3RZJ - chains A and C of the 3 polymer chains in the assembly; structure by X-ray diffraction, 2.50 A resolution.

== Chain A ==
Name: Alpha-ketoglutarate-dependent dioxygenase alkB homolog 2
Organism: Homo sapiens
Notes: EC 1.14.11.-
UniProtKB: Q6NS38 (ALKB2_HUMAN); residues 56-261 here = UniProt positions 56-261
Sequence (209 residues; numbered 53 to 261; the number before each row is that of its first residue):
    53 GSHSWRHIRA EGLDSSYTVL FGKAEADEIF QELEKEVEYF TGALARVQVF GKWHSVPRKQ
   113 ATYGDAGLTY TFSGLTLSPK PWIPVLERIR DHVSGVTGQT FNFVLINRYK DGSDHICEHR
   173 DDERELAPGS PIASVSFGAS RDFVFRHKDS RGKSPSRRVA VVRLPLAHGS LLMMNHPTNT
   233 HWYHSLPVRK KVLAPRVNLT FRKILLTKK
Unresolved in the structure: 204-206, 259-261
Differences from the reference sequence: expression tag (53-55); engineered mutation Ser67 (Cys in Q6NS38), Ser165 (Cys in Q6NS38), Cys169 (Gly in Q6NS38), Ser192 (Cys in Q6NS38)
Swiss-Prot annotation at these positions:
  - binding site (substrate): Phe102 to Lys104, Tyr122 to Phe124, Asp174
  - binding site (2-oxoglutarate): Asn159, Tyr161, His171, His236, Arg248, Thr252, Arg254
  - binding site (Fe cation): His171, Asp173, His236
  - mutagenesis: Val101 to Gly103 (Strong decrease of activity toward N1-methyladenine adduct in both ssDNA and dsDNA substrates), Val101 (V101A: Decreases activity toward N1-methyladenine adduct in ssDNA. Has no effect on lesion repair in dsDNA; V101G: Loss of activity toward N1-methyladenine adduct in either ssDNA or dsDNA ...), Phe102 (F102A: Strong decrease of activity toward N1-methyladenine adduct. Loss of activity toward N1-methyladenine adduct in either ssDNA or dsDNA; when associated with G-101), Arg110 (R110A: Loss of activity toward N1-methyladenine adduct in either ssDNA or dsDNA), Tyr122 (Y122A: Decreases activity toward N1-methyladenine adduct in either ssDNA or dsDNA), Phe124 (F124A: Loss of activity toward N1-methyladenine adduct in either ssDNA or dsDNA), Ser125 (S125A: Strong decrease of activity toward N1-methyladenine adduct in ssDNA. Has no effect on lesion repair in dsDNA), Asp173 (D173A: Loss of activity associated with decreased rDNA transcription), Glu175 (E175A: Loss of activity), His236 (H236A: Decreases activity)
Metal / ion sites: Mn2+: His171, Asp173, His236 (together with 2-oxoglutaric acid)
Ligand contacts:
  - 2-oxoglutaric acid (AKG): Leu157, Asn159, Tyr161, Ile168, His171, Asp173, Ser186, Phe195, Leu218, His236, Leu238, Arg248, Asn250, Thr252, Arg254
  - propane-1-thiol (XL3): His167, Cys169, Glu170
What the authors report for this chain:
  - mutagenesis - V101G/F102A: abolished catalytic activity
  - mutagenesis - V101A, F102A: decreased catalytic activity on 1-meA
  - mutagenesis - V101A, F102A: decreased catalytic activity on 3-meC

== Chain C ==
Molecule: 13-nt DNA strand
Sequence (13 nucleotides; numbered 272 to 284; the number before each row is that of its first residue):
   272 TCGCAGTGAG ACA

== How chain A and chain C interact ==
Pairs across the interface (13; chain A residue first):
  Phe102(A) - DT278(C)  stacking on the base
  Phe102(A) - DG279(C)  sugar contact
  Phe102(A) - DA280(C)  base contact
  Gly103(A) - DA280(C)  hydrogen bond to the base
  Lys104(A) - DG279(C)  phosphate contact
  Lys104(A) - DA280(C)  salt bridge to the phosphate
  Arg198(A) - DC275(C)  salt bridge to the phosphate
  Val240(A) - DC273(C)  phosphate contact
  Arg241(A) - DC273(C)  phosphate contact
  Arg241(A) - DG274(C)  salt bridge to the phosphate
  Lys242(A) - DC273(C)  hydrogen bond to the phosphate
  Lys243(A) - DT272(C)  phosphate contact
  Lys243(A) - DC273(C)  salt bridge to the phosphate
Also at the interface, not in a pair above, chain A (11 interface residues in all): Arg176, Arg215, Pro239
Also at the interface, not in a pair above, chain C (9 interface residues in all): DA276, DA284

== Summary ==
11 residues of chain A face 9 of chain C across their interface, with 2 hydrogen bonds, 4 salt bridges and 1
aromatic stacking contact. Polar contacts include Gly103(A)-DA280(C), Lys242(A)-DC273(C) and
Lys104(A)-DA280(C). From the paper: V101A and F102A of chain A reduce catalytic activity on 1-meA; V101A and
F102A of chain A reduce catalytic activity on 3-meC.
Here chain A is Alpha-ketoglutarate-dependent dioxygenase alkB homolog 2 (Homo sapiens) and chain C is a 13-nt
DNA strand. Entry 3RZJ (Duplex Interrogation by a Direct DNA Repair Protein in the Search of Damage) was
determined by X-ray diffraction (same publication as 3RZG, 3RZH, 3RZK, 3RZL, 3RZM, 3S57 and 3S5A).
